PDB entry 9GJW | electron microscopy, 3.30 A resolution | chains B and C of the 15 polymer chains in the assembly

# Chain B
Protein: Origin recognition complex subunit 2
From: Saccharomyces cerevisiae
UniProtKB: P32833 (ORC2_YEAST); residues 1-620 here = UniProt positions 1-620
Sequence (620 residues; row label = number of the first residue in the row):
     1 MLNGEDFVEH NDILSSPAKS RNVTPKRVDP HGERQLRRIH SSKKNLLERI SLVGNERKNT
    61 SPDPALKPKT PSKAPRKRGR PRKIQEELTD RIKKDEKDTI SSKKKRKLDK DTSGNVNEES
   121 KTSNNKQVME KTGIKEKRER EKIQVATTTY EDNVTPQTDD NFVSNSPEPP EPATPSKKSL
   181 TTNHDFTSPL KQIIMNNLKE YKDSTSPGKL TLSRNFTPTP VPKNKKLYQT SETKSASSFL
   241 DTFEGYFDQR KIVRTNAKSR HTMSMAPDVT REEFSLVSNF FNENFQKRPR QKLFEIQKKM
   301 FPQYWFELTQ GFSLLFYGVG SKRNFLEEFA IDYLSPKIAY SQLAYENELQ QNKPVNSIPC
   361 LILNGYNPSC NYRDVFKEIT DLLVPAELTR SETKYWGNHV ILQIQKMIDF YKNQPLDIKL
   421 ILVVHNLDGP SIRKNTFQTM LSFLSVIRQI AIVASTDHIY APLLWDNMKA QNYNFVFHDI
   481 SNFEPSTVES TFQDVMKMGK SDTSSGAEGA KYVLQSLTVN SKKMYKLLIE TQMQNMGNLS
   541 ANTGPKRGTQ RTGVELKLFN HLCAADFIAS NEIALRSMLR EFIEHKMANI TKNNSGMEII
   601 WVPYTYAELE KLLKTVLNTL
Unresolved in the structure: 1-241, 250-259, 344-356, 386-398, 499-620
Swiss-Prot annotation at these positions:
  - modified residue: Thr60 (Phosphothreonine), Thr187 (Phosphothreonine), Ser188 (Phosphoserine)

# Chain C
Protein: Origin recognition complex subunit 3
From: Saccharomyces cerevisiae
UniProtKB: P54790 (ORC3_YEAST); residues 1-616 here = UniProt positions 1-616
Sequence (616 residues; numbered 1 to 616; the number before each row is that of its first residue):
     1 MSDLNQSKKM NVSEFADAQR SHYTVYPSLP QSNKNDKHIP FVKLLSGKES EVNVEKRWEL
    61 YHQLHSHFHD QVDHIIDNIE ADLKAEISDL LYSETTQKRR CFNTIFLLGS DSTTKIELKD
   121 ESSRYNVLIE LTPKESPNVR MMLRRSMYKL YSAADAEEHP TIKYEDINDE DGDFTEQNND
   181 VSYDLSLVEN FKRLFGKDLA MVFNFKDVDS INFNTLDNFI ILLKSAFKYD HVKISLIFNI
   241 NTNLSNIEKN LRQSTIRLLK RNYHKLDVSS NKGFKYGNQI FQSFLDTVDG KLNLSDRFVE
   301 FILSKMANNT NHNLQLLTKM LDYSLMSYFF QNAFSVFIDP VNVDFLNDDY LKILSRCPTF
   361 MFFVEGLIKQ HAPADEILSL LTNKNRGLEE FFVEFLVREN PINGHAKFVA RFLEEELNIT
   421 NFNLIELYHN LLIGKLDSYL DRWSACKEYK DRLHFEPIDT IFQELFTLDN RSGLLTQSIF
   481 PSYKSNIEDN LLSWEQVLPS LDKENYDTLS GDLDKIMAPV LGQLFKLYRE ANMTINIYDF
   541 YIAFRETLPK EEILNFIRKD PSNTKLLELA ETPDAFDKVA LILFMQAIFA FENMGLIKFQ
   601 STKSYDLVEK CVWRGI
Unresolved in the structure: 1-15, 28-35, 47-50, 158-182, 500-511
Swiss-Prot annotation at these positions:
  - modified residue: Ser2 (N-acetylserine)

# How chain B and chain C interact
Residue-residue contacts (150; chain B residue first):
  Thr242(B) - Arg614(C)  hydrogen bond (backbone-backbone)
  Thr242(B) - Ile616(C)
  Phe243(B) - Ile616(C)
  Gly245(B) - Trp613(C)  hydrogen bond (backbone-side chain)
  Tyr246(B) - Met533(C)  hydrophobic
  Tyr246(B) - Trp613(C)  hydrophobic
  Gln249(B) - Arg529(C)  hydrogen bond (side chain-backbone)
  Gln249(B) - Glu530(C)  hydrogen bond (side chain-backbone)
  Gln249(B) - Ala531(C)
  Gln249(B) - Asn532(C)  hydrogen bond (backbone-side chain)
  Gln249(B) - Met533(C)  hydrogen bond (backbone-backbone)
  Gln249(B) - Lys610(C)  hydrogen bond
  Gln249(B) - Trp613(C)  hydrogen bond
  His261(B) - Tyr538(C)
  His261(B) - Asp606(C)
  Thr262(B) - Tyr538(C)
  Thr262(B) - Asp606(C)
  Met263(B) - Ile537(C)  hydrophobic
  Met263(B) - Tyr605(C)
  Met263(B) - Asp606(C)  hydrogen bond (backbone-side chain)
  Met265(B) - Tyr538(C)
  Ala266(B) - Tyr538(C)
  Pro267(B) - Asp577(C)
  Pro267(B) - Leu581(C)
  Asp268(B) - Lys578(C)
  Val269(B) - Leu581(C)  hydrophobic
  Val269(B) - Ile582(C)  hydrophobic
  Glu272(B) - Lys565(C)  salt bridge
  Glu273(B) - Leu569(C)
  Glu273(B) - Lys578(C)  salt bridge
  Glu273(B) - Ile582(C)
  Phe274(B) - Ile582(C)  hydrophobic
  Leu276(B) - Leu569(C)  hydrophobic
  Val277(B) - Val579(C)  hydrophobic
  Val277(B) - Ile582(C)  hydrophobic
  Phe280(B) - Asn563(C)
  Phe280(B) - Leu566(C)  hydrophobic
  Phe281(B) - Phe556(C)  hydrophobic
  Phe281(B) - Ile557(C)  hydrophobic
  Asn284(B) - Asp514(C)
  Asn284(B) - Phe556(C)
  Asn284(B) - Asp560(C)  hydrogen bond
  Phe285(B) - Asp514(C)
  Phe285(B) - Met517(C)
  Phe285(B) - Phe556(C)
  Gln286(B) - Asp514(C)  hydrogen bond (backbone-side chain)
  Gln286(B) - Met517(C)  hydrogen bond (side chain-backbone)
  Pro289(B) - Pro499(C)
  Leu293(B) - Val497(C)
  Pro302(B) - Val42(C)  hydrophobic
  Gln303(B) - Tyr323(C)
  Trp305(B) - His38(C)
  Trp305(B) - Pro40(C)
  Phe306(B) - Phe41(C)  hydrophobic
  Phe306(B) - Trp58(C)  hydrophobic
  Phe306(B) - Tyr61(C)
  Phe306(B) - Met326(C)  hydrophobic
  Glu307(B) - Tyr323(C)  hydrogen bond
  Gln310(B) - Tyr61(C)
  Gln310(B) - His65(C)  hydrogen bond
  Phe312(B) - Lys319(C)
  Tyr317(B) - Gln477(C)
  Tyr317(B) - Pro481(C)
  Tyr317(B) - Tyr483(C)  hydrophobic
  Tyr317(B) - Asn486(C)  hydrogen bond
  Val319(B) - Leu521(C)  hydrophobic
  Arg323(B) - Asp17(C)  salt bridge
  Arg323(B) - Ala18(C)
  Lys337(B) - His38(C)  hydrogen bond
  Ser341(B) - Lys37(C)
  Ser341(B) - His38(C)  hydrogen bond (side chain-backbone)
  Leu343(B) - Lys37(C)  hydrogen bond (backbone-side chain)
  Ser357(B) - Pro27(C)
  Ile358(B) - Val25(C)
  Ile358(B) - Pro27(C)
  Pro359(B) - Thr24(C)
  Pro359(B) - Val25(C)
  Pro359(B) - Tyr26(C)  hydrophobic
  Cys360(B) - Tyr23(C)
  Cys360(B) - Thr24(C)
  Cys360(B) - Val25(C)  hydrogen bond (backbone-backbone)
  Leu361(B) - Tyr23(C)
  Leu361(B) - Thr24(C)
  Ile362(B) - His22(C)
  Ile362(B) - Tyr23(C)  hydrogen bond (backbone-backbone)
  Leu363(B) - Ser21(C)
  Asn364(B) - Ala18(C)  hydrogen bond (side chain-backbone)
  Asn364(B) - Arg20(C)  hydrogen bond (side chain-backbone)
  Asn364(B) - Ser21(C)  hydrogen bond (backbone-backbone)
  Tyr366(B) - Ala18(C)
  Asn367(B) - Gln19(C)
  Asn367(B) - Ser21(C)
  Cys370(B) - Ser21(C)
  Cys370(B) - His22(C)
  Asp374(B) - His22(C)
  Val375(B) - His22(C)
  Glu378(B) - His22(C)
  Leu382(B) - Tyr26(C)
  His399(B) - Glu135(C)
  His399(B) - Lys149(C)  hydrogen bond
  Leu402(B) - Glu130(C)
  Gln405(B) - Lys115(C)
  Gln405(B) - Lys206(C)
  Asp409(B) - Lys115(C)  salt bridge
  Thr456(B) - Tyr483(C)  hydrogen bond
  Asp457(B) - Met594(C)
  His458(B) - Tyr483(C)  hydrogen bond (backbone-side chain)
  His458(B) - Asn593(C)
  His458(B) - Met594(C)  hydrogen bond (side chain-backbone)
  His458(B) - Gly595(C)
  Ile459(B) - Tyr483(C)
  Ile459(B) - Lys484(C)
  Ile459(B) - Met594(C)  hydrogen bond (backbone-backbone)
  Ile459(B) - Leu596(C)  hydrophobic
  Ile459(B) - Val612(C)  hydrophobic
  Tyr460(B) - Cys611(C)  hydrogen bond (side chain-backbone)
  Tyr460(B) - Val612(C)
  Ala461(B) - Tyr483(C)
  Asn467(B) - Asn311(C)
  Asn467(B) - His312(C)
  Met468(B) - Asp111(C)
  Gln471(B) - His312(C)
  Gln471(B) - Gln315(C)
  Asn474(B) - Lys319(C)  hydrogen bond
  Phe475(B) - Lys319(C)  hydrogen bond (backbone-side chain)
  Val476(B) - Lys319(C)
  Val476(B) - Ser478(C)
  Phe477(B) - Gln477(C)
  Phe477(B) - Ser478(C)  hydrogen bond (backbone-backbone)
  Phe477(B) - Pro481(C)  hydrophobic
  Asp479(B) - Gln477(C)
  Asp479(B) - Asn490(C)  hydrogen bond
  Ser481(B) - Asn490(C)  hydrogen bond
  Ser481(B) - Val497(C)
  Phe483(B) - Asn490(C)
  Phe483(B) - Trp494(C)  hydrophobic
  Phe483(B) - Pro519(C)  hydrophobic
  Ser486(B) - Gln586(C)
  Val488(B) - Ala18(C)  hydrophobic
  Ser490(B) - Phe589(C)
  Phe492(B) - Ala18(C)
  Phe492(B) - Gln19(C)
  Gln493(B) - Phe589(C)
  Val495(B) - Met585(C)
  Val495(B) - Phe589(C)  hydrophobic
  Lys497(B) - Tyr605(C)
  Met498(B) - Phe584(C)  hydrophobic
  Met498(B) - Met585(C)  hydrophobic
  Met498(B) - Phe599(C)  hydrophobic
  Met498(B) - Tyr605(C)  hydrophobic
Other interface residues (no listed pair), chain B (93 interface residues in all): Arg290, Gly320, Glu327, Tyr333, Tyr340, Thr436, Phe443, Pro462, His478, Thr491, Asp494, Met496
Other interface residues (no listed pair), chain C (97 interface residues in all): Ile39, Ser112, Thr113, Lys134, Asn309, Asp322, Ile479, Ile487, Leu491, Leu498, Leu513, Ala518, Asp539, Tyr541, Ile553, Leu583

# In short
The interface between chain B and chain C involves 93 residues on one side and 97 on the other, with 34
hydrogen bonds and 4 salt bridges. Polar pairs include Glu272(B)-Lys565(C), Glu273(B)-Lys578(C) and
Arg323(B)-Asp17(C).
Here chain B is Origin recognition complex subunit 2 and chain C is Origin recognition complex subunit 3, both
from Saccharomyces cerevisiae. Entry 9GJW (OCCM maturation intermediate stalled with an Arginine Finger
mutation in Mcm2) was determined by electron microscopy together with 9GJP and 9GM5 from the same study.
